Entry 3DNT (X-ray diffraction, 1.66 A resolution); this record covers chain A.

Chain A:
Protein: Protein hipA
Source organism: Escherichia coli
UniProtKB: P23874 (HIPA_ECOLI); numbering as in UniProt (aligned over 1-440)
Amino-acid sequence (440 residues; numbered 1 to 440; the number before each row is that of its first residue):
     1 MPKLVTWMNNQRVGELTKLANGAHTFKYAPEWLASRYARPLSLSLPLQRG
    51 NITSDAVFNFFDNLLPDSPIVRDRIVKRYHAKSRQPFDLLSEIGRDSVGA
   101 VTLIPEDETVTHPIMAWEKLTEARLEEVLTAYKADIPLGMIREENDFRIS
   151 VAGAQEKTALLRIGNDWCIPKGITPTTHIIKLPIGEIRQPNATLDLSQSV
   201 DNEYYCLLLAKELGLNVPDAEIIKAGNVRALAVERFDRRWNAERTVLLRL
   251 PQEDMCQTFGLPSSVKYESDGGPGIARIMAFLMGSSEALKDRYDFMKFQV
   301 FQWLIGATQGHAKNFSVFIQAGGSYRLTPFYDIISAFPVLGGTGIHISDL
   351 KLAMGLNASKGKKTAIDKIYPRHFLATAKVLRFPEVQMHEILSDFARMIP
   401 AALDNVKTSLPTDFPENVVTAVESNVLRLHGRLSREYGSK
Not modelled in the structure: 1, 106-113, 185-197, 438-440
Sequence notes: engineered mutation Gln309 (Asp in P23874)
Modified residues: Mse1 (selenomethionine); Mse8, Mse115, Mse140, Mse255, Mse279, Mse283, Mse296, Mse354, Mse388, Mse398 (selenomethionine; parent Met)
Ion coordination: Mg2+ site 1: Asn314, Asp332 (together with ATP); Mg2+ site 2 near Asp332 (its only coordinating residue here)
Residues lining bound ligands: ATP (adenosine-5'-triphosphate): Asp67, Val98, Val151, Ala152, Gly153, Ala154, Gln155, Lys157, Ile179, Lys181, Glu203, Pro218, Val233, Glu234, Arg235, Phe236, Asp237, Gln252, Gln309, His311, Lys313, Asn314, Ser316, Tyr331, Asp332
UniProt features mapped onto this chain:
  - DNA-binding region: Lys379 to Arg382
  - binding site (ATP): Ala152 to Lys157, Lys181, Glu234 to Phe236, His311 to Asn314, Tyr331, Asp332
  - modified residue: Ser150 (Phosphoserine)
  - mutagenesis: Gly22 (G22S: Loss of toxicity, does not confer high persistence. Single mutation has decreased affinity for HipB-operator ...), Pro86 (P86L: High levels of persister cells formed which survive better than wild-type in ampicillin or ciprofloxacin, decreased affinity for HipB-operator), Asp88 (D88N: Loss of toxicity, still confers high levels of persister cells. Decreased affinity for HipB-operator), Ser150 (S150A: No phosphorylation; cells grow normally), Asp291 (D291A: Retains toxicity and high persistence but not cold-sensitive. Loss of toxicity, high levels of persister cells and cold sensitivity, decreased affinity for HipB; in hipA7 ...), Asp332 (D332Q: Loss of autophosphorylation; cells grow normally)
From the paper describing this entry:
  - binding site for ATP: Val98, Val151, Gly153, Ala154, Ile179, Glu234, Arg235, Phe236, Asp237, Gln252, His311, Tyr331
  - contacts within the chain: Arg235-Asp237 (salt bridge)
  - conformationally variable residues (order/disorder transition): Ala152 to Glu156

Summary:
Chain A binds ATP. Asn314 and Asp332 coordinate Mg2+ site 1. Curated annotation (UniProt) lists a DNA-binding
region, 16 ATP-binding residues and 6 mutagenesis sites. From the paper: a binding site for ATP at Val98,
Val151 and Gly153 among others; conformational variability at Ala152.
Chain A is Protein hipA (Escherichia coli); the structure, structures of MDT proteins, was determined by X-ray
diffraction (same publication as 3HZI, 3FBR, 3DNU and 3DNV).
